Entry 7KL6 (X-ray diffraction, 1.97 A resolution); this record covers chains A and B.

# Chain A (and B)
Protein: Phosphoribosyltransferase
From: Helicobacter pylori
Notes: EC 2.4.-.-; chain B of this document is another copy of the same molecule, construct and numbering; everything in this record applies to it too
UniProtKB: A0A2L2I2A6 (A0A2L2I2A6_HELPX); numbering as in UniProt (aligned over 2-153)
Sequence (159 residues; row label = number of the first residue in the row; numbers below 1 keep their minus sign (Met-5 is residue -5)):
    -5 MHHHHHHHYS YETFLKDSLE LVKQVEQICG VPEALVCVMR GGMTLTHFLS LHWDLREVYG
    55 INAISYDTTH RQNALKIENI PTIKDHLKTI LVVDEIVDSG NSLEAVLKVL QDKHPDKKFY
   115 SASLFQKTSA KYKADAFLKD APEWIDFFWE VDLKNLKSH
Disordered / not traced: -5 to -2, 60-67 (chain B: -5 to -4, 59-67)
Sequence notes: expression tag (-5 to 1)
Residues lining bound ligands: WG7 ((3-{[(4-oxo-4,5-dihydro-3H-pyrrolo[3,2-d]pyrimidin-7-yl)methyl]amino}propyl)phosphonic acid): Glu89, Ile90, Val91, Asp92, Ser93, Gly94, Asn95, Ser96, Trp138, Ile139, Phe141, Glu144

# How chain A and chain B interact
Residue-residue contacts - 68 pairs, chain A then chain B:
  Tyr5(A) with Tyr5(B), hydrophobic; Phe142(B); Asp146(B), hydrogen bond
  Leu9(A) with Asp146(B); Leu147(B); Leu150(B)
  Lys10(A) with Leu150(B)
  Leu13(A) with Leu147(B), hydrophobic; Lys151(B)
  Met33(A) with Met33(B), hydrophobic; Val52(B), hydrophobic; Tyr53(B)
  Arg34(A) with His41(B), hydrogen bond (backbone-side chain); Ser44(B); Leu45(B); Asp48(B); Leu49(B), hydrogen bond (side chain-backbone); Arg50(B); Val52(B)
  Gly35(A) with His41(B)
  Met37(A) with Met37(B); Thr40(B); His41(B)
  Thr38(A) with Thr38(B); His41(B), hydrogen bond; Phe42(B)
  Thr40(A) with Met37(B)
  His41(A) with Arg34(B), hydrogen bond (side chain-backbone); Gly35(B); Met37(B); Thr38(B), hydrogen bond; Trp143(B)
  Phe42(A) with Thr38(B); Phe142(B), hydrophobic; Trp143(B), hydrophobic
  Ser44(A) with Arg34(B), hydrogen bond (backbone-side chain)
  Leu45(A) with Arg34(B); Trp143(B); Glu144(B)
  Leu49(A) with Arg34(B), hydrogen bond (backbone-side chain)
  Arg50(A) with Arg34(B)
  Val52(A) with Met33(B), hydrophobic; Arg34(B); Met37(B), hydrophobic; Asn56(B), hydrogen bond (backbone-side chain)
  Tyr53(A) with Asn73(B)
  Asn56(A) with Val52(B), hydrogen bond (side chain-backbone)
  Ile58(A) with Arg50(B)
  Glu72(A) with Lys78(B), salt bridge
  Asn73(A) with Tyr53(B)
  Thr76(A) with Asn73(B)
  Lys78(A) with Glu72(B), salt bridge
  Phe142(A) with Tyr5(B); Phe42(B), hydrophobic
  Trp143(A) with His41(B); Phe42(B), hydrophobic; Leu45(B)
  Glu144(A) with Leu45(B)
  Asp146(A) with Tyr5(B), hydrogen bond; Leu9(B)
  Leu147(A) with Leu9(B); Ser12(B); Leu13(B), hydrophobic; His46(B)
  Leu150(A) with Leu9(B); Lys10(B); Leu13(B), hydrophobic
  Lys151(A) with Leu13(B)
Interface residues without a listed pair, chain A (37 interface residues in all): Ser12, Cys31, His46, Asp48, Gly54, Lys148
Interface residues without a listed pair, chain B (37 interface residues in all): Cys31, Glu51, Gly54, Thr76, Lys148

# In short
Chain A and chain B each contribute 37 residues to their interface; the contacts include 11 hydrogen bonds and
2 salt bridges. Polar pairs include Glu72(A)-Lys78(B), Tyr5(A)-Asp146(B) and Arg34(A)-His41(B). Chain A binds
compound WG7.
Both chains are Phosphoribosyltransferase (Helicobacter pylori). Entry 7KL6 (Helicobacter pylori
Xanthine-Guanine-Hypoxanthine Phosphoribosyltransferase) was determined by X-ray diffraction together with
7KL7 from the same study.
